PDB entry 8JXN | electron microscopy, 3.20 A resolution | chains G and I of the 12 polymer chains in the assembly

# Chain G (and I)
Molecule: Methylcrotonoyl-CoA carboxylase beta chain, mitochondrial
Source organism: Homo sapiens
Notes: EC 6.4.1.4; chain I of this document is another copy of the same molecule, construct and numbering; everything in this record applies to it too
Reference sequence: Q9HCC0 (MCCB_HUMAN); residue numbers follow UniProt; this construct covers 1-563
Sequence (563 residues; each row starts with the number of its first residue):
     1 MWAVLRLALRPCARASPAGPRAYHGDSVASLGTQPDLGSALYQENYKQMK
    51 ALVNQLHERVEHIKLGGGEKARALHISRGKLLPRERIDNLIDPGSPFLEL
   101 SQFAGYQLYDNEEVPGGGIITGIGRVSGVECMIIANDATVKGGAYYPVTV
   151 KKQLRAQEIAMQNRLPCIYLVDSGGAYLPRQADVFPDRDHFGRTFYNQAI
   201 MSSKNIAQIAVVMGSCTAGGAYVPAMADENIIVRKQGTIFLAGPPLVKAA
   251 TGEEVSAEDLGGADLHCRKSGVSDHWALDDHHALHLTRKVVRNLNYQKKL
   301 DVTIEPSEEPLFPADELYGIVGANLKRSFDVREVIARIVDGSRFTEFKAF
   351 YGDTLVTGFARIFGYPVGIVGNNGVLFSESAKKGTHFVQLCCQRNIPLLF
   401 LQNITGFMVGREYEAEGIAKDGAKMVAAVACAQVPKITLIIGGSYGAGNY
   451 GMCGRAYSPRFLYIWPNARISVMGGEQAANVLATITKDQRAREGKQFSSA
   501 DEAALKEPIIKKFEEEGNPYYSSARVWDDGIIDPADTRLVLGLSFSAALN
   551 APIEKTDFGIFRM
Not modelled in the structure: 1-22
Swiss-Prot annotation at these positions:
  - region: Arg343 to Asn372 (Acyl-CoA binding)
  - modified residue: Lys70 (N6-acetyllysine), Lys141 (N6-succinyllysine), Lys495 (N6-acetyllysine), Lys511 (N6-acetyllysine)
Small-molecule neighbours:
  - BTI (5-(hexahydro-2-oxo-1H-thieno[3,4-d]imidazol-6-yl)pentanal), molecule 1: Ala218, Leu241, Leu246, Ala250
  - BTI, molecule 2: Thr405, Gly406, Phe407, Val409, Tyr445, Gly446, Ala447, Val472, Met473, Gly474, Gln477
  - TW3 (S-[2-[3-[[(2R)-4-[[[(2S,3S,4S,5S)-5-(6-aminopurin-9-yl)-4-oxidanyl-3-phosphonooxy-oxolan-2-yl]methoxy-oxidanyl-phosphoryl]oxy-oxidanyl-phosphoryl]oxy-3,3-dimethyl-2-oxidanyl-butanoyl]amino]propanoylamino]ethyl] 3-methylbut-2-enethioate), molecule 1: Arg78, Lys141, Gly142, Ala144, Gly174, Gly175, Ala176, Tyr177, Leu178, Phe185, Phe191, Ser215, Thr217, Ala218, Gly219
  - TW3, molecule 2: Gly446, Ala447, Tyr450, Val472, Val481, Ile485, Gln489, Arg492
From the paper describing this entry:
  - mutagenesis - L241R, A242F: decreased catalytic activity on TW3
  - catalytic residues: Phe407, Ala447 (proposed by the authors, not directly observed)

# Chain G / chain I interface
Pairs across the interface (171; chain G residue first):
  Lys70(G) with Glu493(I), salt bridge
  Lys151(G) with Asp187(I), salt bridge
  Glu158(G) with Arg188(I), salt bridge
  Leu178(G) with Val481(I), hydrophobic; Leu482(I), hydrophobic; Lys512(I)
  Pro179(G) with Lys512(I)
  Gln181(G) with Ser471(I); Val472(I), hydrogen bond (side chain-backbone); Glu516(I), hydrogen bond
  Ala182(G) with Tyr521(I); Trp527(I)
  Phe185(G) with Gly446(I); Asn449(I); Tyr450(I), hydrogen bond (backbone-side chain); Ser471(I); Val472(I)
  Pro186(G) with Arg455(I); Trp527(I), hydrophobic
  Asp187(G) with Lys151(I), salt bridge; Ala456(I); Trp527(I), hydrogen bond
  Arg188(G) with Glu158(I), salt bridge; Arg188(I); Asp189(I), salt bridge; Arg455(I); Ala456(I)
  Asp189(G) with Arg188(I), salt bridge; Asp189(I)
  Phe191(G) with Tyr450(I)
  Gly192(G) with Tyr450(I), hydrogen bond (backbone-side chain); Ala456(I); Tyr457(I)
  Arg193(G) with Ala456(I), hydrogen bond (side chain-backbone); Ser458(I), hydrogen bond
  Phe195(G) with Tyr450(I), hydrophobic; Tyr457(I)
  Tyr196(G) with Ala430(I), hydrophobic; Tyr457(I), hydrophobic
  Ala199(G) with Ala430(I), hydrophobic; Cys431(I)
  Ile200(G) with Ala430(I)
  Ser202(G) with Gly559(I); Ile560(I)
  Ser203(G) with Cys431(I); Asp557(I); Gly559(I)
  Tyr222(G) with Phe407(I); Gly422(I); Ala423(I); Val426(I), hydrophobic; Ala447(I)
  Ala225(G) with Ala419(I); Ala423(I), hydrophobic; Arg562(I), hydrogen bond (backbone-side chain)
  Met226(G) with Val426(I), hydrophobic
  Ala227(G) with Arg562(I), hydrogen bond (backbone-side chain)
  Asp228(G) with Arg562(I), hydrogen bond (backbone-side chain)
  Asn230(G) with Arg562(I), hydrogen bond
  Phe240(G) with Glu414(I)
  Leu241(G) with Glu414(I), hydrogen bond (backbone-side chain); Ile418(I), hydrophobic; Ala419(I), hydrophobic
  Ala242(G) with Val409(I), hydrophobic
  Pro245(G) with Thr484(I); Ile485(I), hydrophobic
  Leu246(G) with Met473(I), hydrophobic; Gln477(I); Val481(I), hydrophobic
  Val247(G) with Val409(I), hydrophobic
  Ala249(G) with Gln477(I); Asn480(I); Val481(I), hydrophobic
  Ala250(G) with Gln477(I)
  Thr251(G) with Val409(I)
  Glu253(G) with Gly410(I); Arg411(I), hydrogen bond (side chain-backbone); Glu412(I)
  Val255(G) with Arg411(I)
  Asp259(G) with Arg411(I), salt bridge
  Leu260(G) with Gly410(I); Arg411(I); Glu414(I)
  Ser270(G) with Glu414(I), hydrogen bond (side chain-backbone); Ala415(I), hydrogen bond (side chain-backbone); Gly417(I); Lys420(I), hydrogen bond (backbone-side chain)
  Val272(G) with Lys420(I); Arg562(I), hydrogen bond (backbone-side chain)
  Asp274(G) with Arg562(I), salt bridge
  Phe407(G) with Tyr222(I)
  Met408(G) with Thr251(I)
  Val409(G) with Leu241(I), hydrophobic; Ala242(I), hydrophobic; Thr251(I)
  Gly410(G) with Glu253(I); Leu260(I)
  Arg411(G) with Glu253(I), hydrogen bond (backbone-side chain); Val255(I); Asp259(I), salt bridge; Leu260(I)
  Glu412(G) with Glu253(I)
  Glu414(G) with Phe240(I); Leu241(I), hydrogen bond (side chain-backbone); Leu260(I); Ser270(I), hydrogen bond (backbone-side chain)
  Ala415(G) with Ser270(I)
  Gly417(G) with Ser270(I)
  Ile418(G) with Leu241(I), hydrophobic
  Ala419(G) with Leu241(I), hydrophobic
  Lys420(G) with Ser270(I); Val272(I)
  Gly422(G) with Tyr222(I)
  Ala423(G) with Tyr222(I), hydrophobic; Ala225(I), hydrophobic
  Val426(G) with Tyr222(I), hydrophobic; Met226(I), hydrophobic
  Ala430(G) with Tyr196(I); Ala199(I), hydrophobic; Ile200(I)
  Cys431(G) with Ala199(I); Ser203(I)
  Gly446(G) with Phe185(I)
  Ala447(G) with Tyr222(I)
  Asn449(G) with Phe185(I)
  Tyr450(G) with Phe185(I), hydrogen bond (side chain-backbone); Phe191(I); Gly192(I), hydrogen bond (side chain-backbone); Phe195(I), hydrophobic
  Arg455(G) with Pro186(I); Arg188(I)
  Ala456(G) with Asp187(I); Arg188(I); Gly192(I); Arg193(I), hydrogen bond (backbone-side chain)
  Tyr457(G) with Gly192(I); Phe195(I); Tyr196(I), hydrophobic
  Ser458(G) with Arg193(I), hydrogen bond
  Ser471(G) with Gln181(I); Phe185(I)
  Val472(G) with Gln181(I), hydrogen bond (backbone-side chain); Phe185(I)
  Met473(G) with Leu246(I), hydrophobic
  Gln477(G) with Ala249(I); Ala250(I)
  Asn480(G) with Ala249(I)
  Val481(G) with Leu178(I), hydrophobic; Leu246(I), hydrophobic; Ala249(I), hydrophobic
  Leu482(G) with Leu178(I), hydrophobic
  Thr484(G) with Pro245(I)
  Ile485(G) with Pro245(I), hydrophobic
  Glu493(G) with Lys70(I), salt bridge
  Lys512(G) with Leu178(I); Pro179(I)
  Glu516(G) with Gln181(I), hydrogen bond
  Tyr521(G) with Ala182(I)
  Trp527(G) with Ala182(I); Pro186(I), hydrophobic; Asp187(I), hydrogen bond
  Asp557(G) with Ser203(I)
  Gly559(G) with Ser202(I); Ser203(I)
  Ile560(G) with Ser202(I)
  Arg562(G) with Ala225(I), hydrogen bond (side chain-backbone); Ala227(I), hydrogen bond (side chain-backbone); Asp228(I), hydrogen bond (side chain-backbone); Asn230(I), hydrogen bond; Val272(I), hydrogen bond (side chain-backbone); Asp274(I), salt bridge
Also at the interface, not in a pair above, chain G (101 interface residues in all): Arg180, His190, Pro224, Glu229, Ile239, Lys269, Gly271, Glu416, Ala427, Ser444, Tyr445, Ile470, Ala478, Phe513, Phe558
Also at the interface, not in a pair above, chain I (100 interface residues in all): Arg180, Pro224, Glu229, Ile239, Val247, Lys269, Gly271, Met408, Glu416, Ala427, Ser444, Tyr445, Ile470, Ala478, Phe513, Phe558

# Overview
Chain G and chain I form an interface of 101 and 100 residues respectively, with 32 hydrogen bonds and 12 salt
bridges. Among the polar pairs are Lys70(G)-Glu493(I), Lys151(G)-Asp187(I) and Glu158(G)-Arg188(I). From the
paper: catalytic residues Phe407(G) and Ala447(G); L241R and A242F of chain G reduce catalytic activity on
TW3.
Chain G and chain I are both Methylcrotonoyl-CoA carboxylase beta chain, mitochondrial (Homo sapiens); the
structure, Human 3-methylcrotonyl-CoA carboxylase in BCCP-H1 state with MCoA, was determined by electron
microscopy, deposited together with 7YBU, 8J4Z, 8J78, 8J7D, 8JAK, 8JAW and 3 further entries.
